5KJ7 - chains A and D of the 5 polymer chains in the assembly; structure by X-ray diffraction, 3.50 A resolution.

== Chain A ==
Name: Vesicle-associated membrane protein 3
Organism: Rattus norvegicus
Reference sequence: P63025 (VAMP3_RAT); residues 27-89 here correspond to UniProt positions 14-76 (UniProt number = residue number - 13)
Sequence (63 residues; each row starts with the number of its first residue):
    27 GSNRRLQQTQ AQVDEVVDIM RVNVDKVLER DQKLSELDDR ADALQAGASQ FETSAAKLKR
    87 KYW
Differences from the reference sequence: conflict Ala37 (Asn24 in P63025)
UniProt features mapped onto this chain:
  - site ((Microbial infection) Cleavage): Asp57, Gln58, Lys59, Leu60, Gln76, Phe77
  - cross-link (Glycyl lysine isopeptide (Lys-Gly)): Lys83 (interchain with G-Cter in ubiquitin), Lys85 (interchain with G-Cter in ubiquitin)

== Chain D ==
Name: Synaptosomal-associated protein 25
Organism: Rattus norvegicus
Reference sequence: P60881 (SNP25_RAT), isoform P60881-2; residue numbers follow UniProt; this construct covers 141-204
Sequence (64 residues; numbered 141 to 204; the number before each row is that of its first residue):
   141 ARENEMDENL EQVSGIIGNL RHMALDMGNE IDTQNRQIDR IMEKADSNKT RIDEANQRAT
   201 KMLG
UniProt features mapped onto this chain:
  - site ((Microbial infection) Cleavage): Arg180, Ile181, Gln197, Arg198
  - modified residue (Phosphoserine): Ser154, Ser187

== How chain A and chain D interact ==
Pairs across the interface - 48 pairs, chain A then chain D:
  Arg31(A) with Leu150(D); Glu151(D), salt bridge; Ser154(D)
  Leu32(A) with Leu150(D), hydrophobic
  Thr35(A) with Leu150(D); Val153(D); Ser154(D)
  Gln38(A) with Ser154(D), hydrogen bond; Ile157(D)
  Val39(A) with Ile157(D), hydrophobic
  Glu41(A) with Arg161(D), salt bridge
  Val42(A) with Ile157(D); Leu160(D); Arg161(D)
  Ile45(A) with Arg161(D); Ala164(D), hydrophobic; Leu165(D), hydrophobic
  Met46(A) with Ala164(D), hydrophobic
  Asn49(A) with Ala164(D), hydrogen bond (side chain-backbone); Gly168(D)
  Lys52(A) with Ile171(D); Asp172(D), salt bridge
  Val53(A) with Ile171(D), hydrophobic
  Arg56(A) with Gln174(D), hydrogen bond; Asn175(D); Ile178(D)
  Lys59(A) with Asn175(D); Ile178(D); Asp179(D), salt bridge; Met182(D)
  Leu60(A) with Ile178(D), hydrophobic
  Glu62(A) with Met182(D)
  Leu63(A) with Ile181(D), hydrophobic; Met182(D), hydrophobic
  Arg66(A) with Met182(D), hydrogen bond (side chain-backbone)
  Leu70(A) with Lys189(D)
  Gly73(A) with Ile192(D)
  Ala74(A) with Ile192(D), hydrophobic
  Gln76(A) with Asn196(D)
  Phe77(A) with Ala195(D); Asn196(D)
  Ser80(A) with Asn196(D), hydrogen bond; Thr200(D)
  Leu84(A) with Ala199(D); Met202(D), hydrophobic
  Lys87(A) with Gly204(D)
  Tyr88(A) with Met202(D), hydrogen bond (side chain-backbone); Gly204(D), hydrogen bond (side chain-backbone)
Interface residues without a listed pair, chain A (28 interface residues in all): Gln34
Interface residues without a listed pair, chain D (31 interface residues in all): Asp147, Met167, Ala185, Asn188, Leu203

== Summary ==
28 residues of chain A face 31 of chain D across their interface, with 7 hydrogen bonds and 4 salt bridges.
Among the polar pairs are Arg31(A)-Glu151(D), Glu41(A)-Arg161(D) and Lys52(A)-Asp172(D).
Chain A is Vesicle-associated membrane protein 3 and chain D is Synaptosomal-associated protein 25, both from
Rattus norvegicus; the structure, Structure of the Ca2+-bound synaptotagmin-1 SNARE complex (long unit cell
form) - from XFEL diffraction, was determined by X-ray diffraction (same publication as 5KJ8).
